Entry 4QHN (X-ray diffraction, 3.00 A resolution); this record covers chains A and B.

== Chain A ==
Molecule: I2 heavy chain
Organism: Homo sapiens
Notes: fragment: Fab
Chain sequence (232 residues; each row starts with the number of its first residue; a row labelled like 82A-82C holds insertion residues (82A, then the next letters in order)):
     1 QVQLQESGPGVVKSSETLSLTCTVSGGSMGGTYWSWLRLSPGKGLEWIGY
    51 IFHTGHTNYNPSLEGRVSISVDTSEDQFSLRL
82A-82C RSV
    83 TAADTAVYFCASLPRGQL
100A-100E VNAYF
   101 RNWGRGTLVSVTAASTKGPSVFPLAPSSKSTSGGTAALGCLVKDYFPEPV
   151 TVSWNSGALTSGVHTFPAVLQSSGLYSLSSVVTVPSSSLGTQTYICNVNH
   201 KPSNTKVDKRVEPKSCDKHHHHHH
Not modelled in the structure: 1, 216-224
Disulfides: Cys-22/Cys-92, Cys-140/Cys-196

== Chain B ==
Molecule: I2 light chain
Organism: Homo sapiens
Notes: fragment: Fab
Chain sequence (213 residues; row label = number of the first residue in the row; note: 1 number in that range is skipped by the numbering (no residue carries it; nothing is unmodelled there)):
     1 SYELTQPPS
    11 VSVSPGQTATITCSGDKVASKNVCWYQVKPGQSPEVVMYENYKRPSGIPD
    61 RFSGSKSGSTATLTIRGTQATDEADYYCQVWDSFS
   95A T
    96 FVFGSGTQVTV
  106A L
   107 GQPKAAPSVTLFPPSSEELQANKATLVCLISDFYPGAVTVAWKADSSPVK
   157 AGVETTTPSKQSNNKYAASSYLSLTPEQWKSHRSYSCQVTHEGSTVEKTV
   207 APTECS
Not modelled in the structure: 1-2, 210-212
Disulfides: Cys-23/Cys-88, Cys-134/Cys-193

== Interface between chain A and chain B ==
Contacting residue pairs - 67 pairs, chain A then chain B:
  Leu-37(A) with Phe-98(B), hydrophobic
  Leu-39(A) with Val-38(B), hydrophobic; Tyr-87(B)
  Leu-45(A) with Tyr-87(B); Phe-98(B)
  Glu-46(A) with Phe-98(B)
  Trp-47(A) with Ser-95(B); Thr-95A(B); Phe-96(B), hydrophobic; Phe-98(B)
  Asn-58(A) with Thr-95A(B), hydrogen bond
  Pro-61(A) with Phe-94(B), hydrophobic
  Phe-91(A) with Pro-44(B)
  Leu-95(A) with Phe-96(B), hydrophobic
  Leu-100(A) with Trp-91(B)
  Val-100A(A) with Asn-32(B); Trp-91(B), hydrophobic
  Asn-100B(A) with Asn-32(B), hydrogen bond; Glu-50(B)
  Tyr-100D(A) with Cys-34(B), hydrophobic; Tyr-36(B); Val-46(B), hydrophobic; Tyr-49(B), hydrophobic
  Phe-100E(A) with Tyr-36(B), hydrogen bond (backbone-side chain); Val-46(B); Gln-89(B); Phe-96(B), hydrophobic; Phe-98(B), hydrophobic
  Trp-103(A) with Tyr-36(B), hydrophobic; Ser-43(B); Pro-44(B)
  Gly-104(A) with Ser-43(B), hydrogen bond (backbone-side chain)
  Arg-105(A) with Gly-41(B); Gln-42(B); Ser-43(B)
  Phe-122(A) with Ser-121(B); Glu-124(B)
  Pro-123(A) with Ser-121(B); Glu-123(B)
  Leu-124(A) with Phe-118(B), hydrophobic
  Ala-125(A) with Phe-118(B)
  Lys-129(A) with Val-115(B); Thr-116(B); Leu-117(B); Lys-204(B)
  Ala-137(A) with Phe-118(B)
  Leu-141(A) with Val-133(B), hydrophobic; Tyr-177(B), hydrophobic
  Lys-143(A) with Thr-131(B)
  His-164(A) with Gln-167(B), hydrogen bond; Ala-173(B)
  Phe-166(A) with Leu-135(B), hydrophobic; Ile-136(B); Ala-174(B)
  Pro-167(A) with Ser-165(B); Ser-175(B)
  Val-169(A) with Glu-160(B); Thr-162(B); Tyr-177(B), hydrophobic
  Gln-171(A) with Glu-160(B), hydrogen bond
  Ser-172(A) with Glu-160(B), hydrogen bond (backbone-side chain)
  Ser-177(A) with Tyr-177(B)
  Leu-178(A) with Tyr-177(B)
  Ser-179(A) with Val-133(B); Tyr-177(B), hydrogen bond
  Val-181(A) with Leu-135(B), hydrophobic
  Lys-209(A) with Glu-123(B), salt bridge
Other interface residues (no listed pair), chain A (43 interface residues in all): Gly-44, Tyr-50, Ala-100C, Val-121, Ser-127, Ala-168, Lys-214
Other interface residues (no listed pair), chain B (42 interface residues in all): Pro-120, Ser-137, Ser-179

== Overview ==
43 residues of chain A face 42 of chain B across their interface; the contacts include 8 hydrogen bonds and 1
salt bridge. Polar pairs include Lys-209(A)/Glu-123(B), Asn-58(A)/Thr-95A(B) and Asn-100B(A)/Asn-32(B).
Here chain A is I2 heavy chain and chain B is I2 light chain, both from Homo sapiens. Entry 4QHN (I2 (unbound)
from CH103 Lineage) was determined by X-ray diffraction (same publication as 4QHM).
